PDB entry 6P27 | X-ray diffraction, 1.59 A resolution | chains A and C of the 3 polymer chains in the assembly

# Chain A
Protein: HLA class I histocompatibility antigen, B-8 alpha chain
From: Homo sapiens
UniProt: P30460 (1B08_HUMAN); residues 1-276 here correspond to UniProt positions 25-300 (UniProt number = residue number + 24)
Chain sequence (276 residues; row label = number of the first residue in the row):
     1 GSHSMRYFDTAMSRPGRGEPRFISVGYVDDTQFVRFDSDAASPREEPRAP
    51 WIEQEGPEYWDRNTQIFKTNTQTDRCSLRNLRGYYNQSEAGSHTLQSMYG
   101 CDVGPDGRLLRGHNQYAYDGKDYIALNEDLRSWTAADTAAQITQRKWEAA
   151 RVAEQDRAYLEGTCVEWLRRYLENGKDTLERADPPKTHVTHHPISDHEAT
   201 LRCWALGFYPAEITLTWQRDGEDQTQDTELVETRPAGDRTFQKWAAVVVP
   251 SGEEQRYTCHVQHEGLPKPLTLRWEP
Differences from the reference sequence: engineered mutation Cys76 (Glu100 in P30460)
Disulfide bonds: Cys101-Cys164, Cys203-Cys259
Reported in the primary citation:
  - conformationally variable residues (side-chain flip): Arg62

# Chain C
Protein: MHC I-peptide
Chain sequence (12 residues; numbered -2 to 9; the number before each row is that of its first residue; numbers below 1 keep their minus sign (Arg-2 is residue -2)):
    -2 RARAAAKKKYCL
Unresolved in the structure: -2 to 0
Modified residues: Ala-1 (N-methyl-L-alanine; MAA)

# Chain A / chain C interface
Contacting residue pairs - 47 pairs, chain A then chain C:
  Tyr7(A) - Ala2(C)
  Tyr7(A) - Ala3(C)
  Asp9(A) - Lys6(C)  salt bridge
  Phe22(A) - Lys6(C)
  Tyr59(A) - Ala2(C)  hydrophobic
  Arg62(A) - Ala1(C)
  Asn63(A) - Ala1(C)
  Asn63(A) - Ala2(C)  hydrogen bond (side chain-backbone)
  Asn63(A) - Ala3(C)  hydrogen bond (side chain-backbone)
  Ile66(A) - Ala3(C)  hydrophobic
  Ile66(A) - Lys4(C)
  Phe67(A) - Ala3(C)  hydrophobic
  Asn70(A) - Lys4(C)  hydrogen bond (side chain-backbone)
  Asn70(A) - Lys5(C)
  Asn70(A) - Lys6(C)  hydrogen bond (side chain-backbone)
  Thr73(A) - Lys6(C)
  Thr73(A) - Tyr7(C)
  Thr73(A) - Cys8(C)
  Asp74(A) - Lys6(C)  salt bridge
  Cys76(A) - Cys8(C)  disulfide
  Ser77(A) - Cys8(C)
  Ser77(A) - Leu9(C)  hydrogen bond (side chain-backbone)
  Asn80(A) - Cys8(C)  hydrogen bond
  Asn80(A) - Leu9(C)  hydrogen bond (side chain-backbone)
  Tyr84(A) - Leu9(C)  hydrogen bond (side chain-backbone)
  Leu95(A) - Leu9(C)  hydrophobic
  Ser97(A) - Lys6(C)  hydrogen bond
  Tyr99(A) - Lys4(C)
  Tyr99(A) - Lys6(C)
  Asn114(A) - Lys4(C)
  Tyr123(A) - Leu9(C)  hydrophobic
  Thr143(A) - Leu9(C)  hydrogen bond (side chain-backbone)
  Lys146(A) - Cys8(C)
  Lys146(A) - Leu9(C)  hydrogen bond (side chain-backbone)
  Trp147(A) - Tyr7(C)
  Trp147(A) - Cys8(C)  hydrogen bond (side chain-backbone)
  Trp147(A) - Leu9(C)  hydrophobic
  Val152(A) - Tyr7(C)  hydrophobic
  Gln155(A) - Tyr7(C)
  Asp156(A) - Lys4(C)  salt bridge
  Asp156(A) - Tyr7(C)
  Tyr159(A) - Ala2(C)  hydrogen bond (side chain-backbone)
  Tyr159(A) - Ala3(C)
  Tyr159(A) - Lys4(C)
  Thr163(A) - Ala1(C)
  Trp167(A) - Ala2(C)
  Tyr171(A) - Ala2(C)
Other interface residues (no listed pair), chain A (32 interface residues in all): Leu81, Tyr116
Disulfides between the chains: Cys76(A)-Cys8(C)
Interface features reported in the paper:
  - interface residues, chain A: Cys76(A)

# Summary
Chain A and chain C form an interface of 32 and 9 residues respectively, with 1 disulfide bond, 13 hydrogen
bonds and 3 salt bridges. Among the polar pairs are Asp9(A)-Lys6(C), Asp74(A)-Lys6(C) and Asp156(A)-Lys4(C).
The paper reports the interface residue Cys76(A); conformational variability at Arg62(A).
Here chain A is HLA class I histocompatibility antigen, B-8 alpha chain (Homo sapiens) and chain C is MHC
I-peptide. Entry 6P27 (Structure of a nested set of N-terminally extended MHC I-peptides provides novel
insights into antigen processing ...) was determined by X-ray diffraction (same publication as 6P23, 6P2C,
6P2F and 6P2S).
